7OBC - chains A and B; structure by X-ray diffraction, 1.90 A resolution.

[Chain A]
Molecule: 14-3-3 protein sigma
Organism: Homo sapiens
UniProt: P31947 (1433S_HUMAN); numbering as in UniProt (aligned over 1-248)
Chain sequence (253 residues; each row starts with the number of its first residue; numbers below 1 keep their minus sign (Gly-4 is residue -4)):
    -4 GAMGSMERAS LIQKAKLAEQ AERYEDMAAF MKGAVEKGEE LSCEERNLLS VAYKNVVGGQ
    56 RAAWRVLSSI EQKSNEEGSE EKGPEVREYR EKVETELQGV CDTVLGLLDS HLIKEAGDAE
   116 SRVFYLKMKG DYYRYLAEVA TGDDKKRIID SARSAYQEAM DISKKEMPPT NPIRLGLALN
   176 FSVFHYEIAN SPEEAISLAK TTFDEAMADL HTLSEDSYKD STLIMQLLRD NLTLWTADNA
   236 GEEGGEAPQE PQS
Not modelled in the structure: 232-248
Modified positions: Cys38 (S-hydroxycysteine; CSO)
Differences from the reference sequence: expression tag (-4 to 0)
Ion coordination: Mg2+: Glu75, Glu161
Small-molecule neighbours: farnesyl (FAR): Pro167, Ile168, Ile219
Curated features (UniProtKB/Swiss-Prot):
  - site (Interaction with phosphoserine on interacting protein): Arg56, Arg129
  - modified residue (Phosphoserine): Ser5, Ser74, Ser248

[Chain B]
Molecule: Rho-related GTP-binding protein RhoE
UniProt: P61587 (RND3_HUMAN); residue numbers follow UniProt; this construct covers 231-241
Chain sequence (11 residues; row label = number of the first residue in the row):
   231 TDLRKDKAKS C
Not modelled in the structure: 231-234
Glycans and other covalent adducts: farnesyl (FAR) linked to Cys241
Modified positions: Ser240 (phosphoserine; SEP)
Curated features (UniProtKB/Swiss-Prot):
  - modified residue: Cys241 (Cysteine methyl ester)
  - lipidation: Cys241 (S-farnesyl cysteine)

[Interface between chain A and chain B]
Contacting residue pairs (26):
  Lys49(A) with Cys241(B), hydrogen bond (side chain-backbone)
  Arg56(A) with Lys237(B); Ser240(B)
  Arg60(A) with Lys237(B)
  Lys122(A) with Cys241(B), hydrogen bond (side chain-backbone)
  Arg129(A) with Ser240(B)
  Tyr130(A) with Ser240(B)
  Glu133(A) with Lys237(B)
  Gly171(A) with Cys241(B)
  Leu174(A) with Lys239(B); Ser240(B); Cys241(B), hydrophobic
  Asn175(A) with Ser240(B); Cys241(B), hydrogen bond (side chain-backbone)
  Val178(A) with Ala238(B), hydrophobic; Lys239(B)
  Glu182(A) with Lys237(B), salt bridge; Ala238(B), hydrogen bond (side chain-backbone)
  Leu222(A) with Lys239(B); Cys241(B), hydrophobic
  Asp225(A) with Lys239(B), salt bridge
  Asn226(A) with Ala238(B); Lys239(B), hydrogen bond (side chain-backbone)
  Leu229(A) with Asp236(B); Ala238(B), hydrophobic
  Trp230(A) with Ala238(B), hydrophobic
Other interface residues (no listed pair), chain A (19 interface residues in all): Asp126, Ile219

[In short]
The interface between chain A and chain B involves 19 residues on one side and 6 on the other; the contacts
include 5 hydrogen bonds and 2 salt bridges. Polar contacts include Glu182(A)-Lys237(B), Asp225(A)-Lys239(B)
and Lys49(A)-Cys241(B). Bound to chain A: farnesyl.
Chain A is 14-3-3 protein sigma (Homo sapiens) and chain B is Rho-related GTP-binding protein RhoE; the
structure, Crystal structure of 14-3-3 sigma in complex with Phosphorylated and Farnesylated Rnd3 peptide, was
determined by X-ray diffraction, deposited together with 7OB5, 7OBD, 7OBG, 7OBH, 7OBK, 7OBL and 4 further
entries.
